3BO7 - chains A and E; structure by X-ray diffraction, 2.35 A resolution.

[Chain A]
Protein: Peptidyl-prolyl cis-trans isomerase cyclophilin-type
Source organism: Toxoplasma gondii
Reference sequence: D0VWS5 (D0VWS5_TOXGO); residues 1-201 here = UniProt positions 1-201
Chain sequence (201 residues; row label = number of the first residue in the row):
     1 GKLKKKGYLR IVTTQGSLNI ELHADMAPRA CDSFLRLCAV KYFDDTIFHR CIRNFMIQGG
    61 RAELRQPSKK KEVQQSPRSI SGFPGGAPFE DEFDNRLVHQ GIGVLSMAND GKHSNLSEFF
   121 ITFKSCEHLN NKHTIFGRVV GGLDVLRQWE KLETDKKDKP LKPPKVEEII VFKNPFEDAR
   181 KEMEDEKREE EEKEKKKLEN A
Disordered / not traced: 1-4, 68-74, 177-201

[Chain E]
Protein: Cyclosporin A
Chain sequence (11 residues; each row starts with the number of its first residue):
     1 ALLVTAGLVL A
Modified residues: A1 (D-alanine; DAL); L2, L3, L8, L10 (N-methylleucine; MLE); V4 (N-methylvaline; MVA); T5 (4-methyl-4-[(E)-2-butenyl]-4,N-methyl-threonine; BMT); A6 (alpha-aminobutyric acid; ABA); G7 (sarcosine; SAR)
Covalent attachments: covalent link A1-A11

[How chain A and chain E interact]
Residue-residue contacts (24):
  R50(A) - L3(E)  hydrogen bond (side chain-backbone)
  R50(A) - V4(E)
  R50(A) - T5(E)
  F55(A) - L2(E)
  F55(A) - L3(E)
  F55(A) - V4(E)
  M56(A) - V4(E)
  Q58(A) - V4(E)
  Q58(A) - T5(E)  hydrogen bond (side chain-backbone)
  A108(A) - V4(E)
  A108(A) - A6(E)
  N109(A) - V4(E)
  N109(A) - T5(E)
  N109(A) - A6(E)  hydrogen bond (backbone-backbone)
  D110(A) - T5(E)
  D110(A) - A6(E)  hydrogen bond (side chain-backbone)
  D110(A) - L8(E)
  E118(A) - A6(E)
  F120(A) - V4(E)
  H128(A) - L2(E)  hydrogen bond (side chain-backbone)
  L129(A) - L2(E)
  L129(A) - L3(E)
  L129(A) - V4(E)
  H133(A) - V4(E)
Interface residues without a listed pair, chain A (13 interface residues in all): R61
Interface residues without a listed pair, chain E (8 interface residues in all): G7, V9

[Summary]
The interface between chain A and chain E involves 13 residues on one side and 8 on the other, with 5 hydrogen
bonds. Polar pairs include R50(A)-L3(E), Q58(A)-T5(E) and D110(A)-A6(E).
Chain A is Peptidyl-prolyl cis-trans isomerase cyclophilin-type (Toxoplasma gondii) and chain E is Cyclosporin
A; the structure, Crystal structure of Toxoplasma gondii peptidyl-prolyl cis-trans isomerase, 541.m00136, was
determined by X-ray diffraction.
